2HU8 - chains A and B; structure by X-ray diffraction, 2.40 A resolution.

[Chain A (and B)]
Molecule: Acylamino-acid-releasing enzyme
From: Aeropyrum pernix
Notes: EC 3.4.19.1; chain B of this document is another copy of the same molecule, construct and numbering; everything in this record applies to it too
UniProtKB: Q9YBQ2 (APEH_AERPE); residues 1-582 here = UniProt positions 1-582
Sequence (582 residues; each row starts with the number of its first residue):
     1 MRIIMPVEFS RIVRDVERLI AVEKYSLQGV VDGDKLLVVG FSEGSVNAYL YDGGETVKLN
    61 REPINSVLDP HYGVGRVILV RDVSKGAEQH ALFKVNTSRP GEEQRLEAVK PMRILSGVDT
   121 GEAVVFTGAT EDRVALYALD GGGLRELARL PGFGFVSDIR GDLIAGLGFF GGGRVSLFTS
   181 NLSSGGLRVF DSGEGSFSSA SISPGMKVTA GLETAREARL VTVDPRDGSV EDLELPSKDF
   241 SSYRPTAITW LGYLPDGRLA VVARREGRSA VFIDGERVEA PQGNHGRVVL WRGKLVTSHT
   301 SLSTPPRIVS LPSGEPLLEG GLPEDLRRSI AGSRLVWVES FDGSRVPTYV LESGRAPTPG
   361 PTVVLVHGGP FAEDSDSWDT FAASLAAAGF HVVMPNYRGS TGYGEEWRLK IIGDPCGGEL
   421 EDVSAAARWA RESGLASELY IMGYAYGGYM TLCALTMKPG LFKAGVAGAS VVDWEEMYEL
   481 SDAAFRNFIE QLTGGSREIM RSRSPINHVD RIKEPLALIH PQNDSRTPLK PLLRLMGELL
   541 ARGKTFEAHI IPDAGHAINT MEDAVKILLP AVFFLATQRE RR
Not modelled in the structure: 1-7 (chain B: 1-8, 582)
Differences from the reference sequence: engineered mutation A445 (Ser in Q9YBQ2)
UniProt features mapped onto this chain:
  - active site (Charge relay system): D524, H556

[Interface between chain A and chain B]
Pairs across the interface - 44 pairs, chain A then chain B:
  F9(A) with E17(B)
  S10(A) with S10(B); R14(B)
  V13(A) with V13(B), hydrophobic
  R14(A) with S10(B)
  E17(A) with F9(B)
  Q522(A) with L540(B); K544(B), hydrogen bond (side chain-backbone); T545(B); F546(B), hydrogen bond (side chain-backbone)
  L529(A) with L540(B), hydrophobic
  K530(A) with L540(B)
  L533(A) with M536(B); G537(B)
  M536(A) with L533(B); I550(B), hydrophobic
  G537(A) with L533(B)
  L540(A) with Q522(B); K530(B)
  K544(A) with Q522(B), hydrogen bond (backbone-side chain)
  T545(A) with Q522(B); D553(B), hydrogen bond
  F546(A) with Q522(B), hydrogen bond (backbone-side chain); L529(B), hydrophobic; P552(B)
  E547(A) with I550(B); P552(B)
  A548(A) with A548(B); H549(B); I550(B), hydrogen bond (backbone-backbone)
  H549(A) with A548(B); H549(B), hydrogen bond
  I550(A) with M536(B), hydrophobic; F546(B), hydrophobic; E547(B); A548(B), hydrogen bond (backbone-backbone)
  P552(A) with F546(B); E547(B)
  D553(A) with T545(B), hydrogen bond
  E562(A) with T577(B); E580(B)
  V565(A) with F9(B), hydrophobic
  K566(A) with T577(B)
  F573(A) with L569(B), hydrophobic
Interface residues without a listed pair, chain A (28 interface residues in all): I551, L569, T577
Interface residues without a listed pair, chain B (28 interface residues in all): K85, I551, K566, F573

[In short]
Chain A and chain B each contribute 28 residues to their interface, with 9 hydrogen bonds. Polar contacts
include Q522(A)-K544(B), Q522(A)-F546(B) and T545(A)-D553(B). UniProt lists active-site residues D524(A) and
H556(A) on chain A.
Both chains are Acylamino-acid-releasing enzyme (Aeropyrum pernix). Entry 2HU8 (Binding of inhibitors by
Acylaminoacyl peptidase) was determined by X-ray diffraction together with 2HU5 and 2HU7 from the same study.
